6Q6R - chains A and E of the 8 polymer chains in the assembly; structure by X-ray diffraction, 1.50 A resolution.

Chain A:
Molecule: Parallel stranded DNA G-quadruplex
Sequence (16 nucleotides; each row starts with the number of its first residue):
     1 GGGTGGGTGG GTGGGT
Ion coordination: K+ site 1: DG1, DG2, DG5, DG6, DG9, DG10, DG13, DG14; K+ site 2: DG1, DG5, DG9, DG13 (shared with 4 residues of chain B); K+ site 3: DG2, DG3, DG6, DG7, DG10, DG11, DG14, DG15
From the paper describing this entry:
  - self-association interface (contacts with another copy of this molecule); pairs are residue here / residue on that copy: DG1/DG9, DG5/DG5, DG13/DG13

Chain E:
Name: ATP-dependent DNA/RNA helicase DHX36
Organism: Homo sapiens
Notes: EC 3.6.4.12, 3.6.4.13
UniProt: Q9H2U1 (DHX36_HUMAN); residues 1-29 here correspond to UniProt positions 53-81 (UniProt number = residue number + 52)
Sequence (29 residues; each row starts with the number of its first residue):
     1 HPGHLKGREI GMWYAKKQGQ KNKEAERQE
Unresolved in the structure: 18-29
Swiss-Prot annotation at these positions:
  - region: His-1 to Lys-23 (DSM (DHX36-specific motif))
From the paper describing this entry:
  - binding site for Parallel stranded DNA G-quadruplex (chain A): Gly-7, Arg-8, Ile-10, Gly-11, Met-12, Tyr-14
  - binding site for Parallel stranded DNA G-quadruplex: Lys-17
  - contacts within the chain: Ile-10/Trp-13 (hydrophobic contact)

How chain A and chain E interact:
Contacting residue pairs - 17 pairs, chain A then chain E:
  DG3(A) / Arg-8(E)  base contact
  DG3(A) / Gly-11(E)  base contact
  DG3(A) / Met-12(E)  base contact
  DG3(A) / Ala-15(E)  base contact
  DG7(A) / Gly-7(E)  hydrogen bond to the base
  DG7(A) / Arg-8(E)  base contact
  DG7(A) / Gly-11(E)  base contact
  DG11(A) / His-1(E)  sugar contact
  DG11(A) / Ile-10(E)  base contact
  DG11(A) / Gly-11(E)  base contact
  DG11(A) / Tyr-14(E)  base contact
  DG15(A) / Gly-11(E)  hydrogen bond to the base
  DG15(A) / Tyr-14(E)  base contact
  DG15(A) / Ala-15(E)  base contact
  DT16(A) / Trp-13(E)  base contact
  DT16(A) / Tyr-14(E)  base contact
  DT16(A) / Lys-17(E)  base contact
Also at the interface, not in a pair above, chain A (6 interface residues in all): DT4

In short:
The interface between chain A and chain E involves 6 residues on one side and 10 on the other, with 2 hydrogen
bonds. Polar contacts include DG7(A)/Gly-7(E) and DG15(A)/Gly-11(E). From the paper: a binding site for
Parallel stranded DNA G-quadruplex (chain A) at Gly-7(E), Arg-8(E) and Ile-10(E) among others; a binding site
for Parallel stranded DNA G-quadruplex at Lys-17(E).
Chain A is Parallel stranded DNA G-quadruplex and chain E is ATP-dependent DNA/RNA helicase DHX36 (Homo
sapiens); the structure, Recognition of different base tetrads by RHAU: X-ray crystal structure of G4
recognition motif bound to ..., was determined by X-ray diffraction.
